PDB entry 7VWY | electron microscopy, 4.57 A resolution (low resolution: residue-level contacts below are approximate; hydrogen-bond / salt-bridge calls are withheld) | chains 2 and G of the 9 polymer chains in the assembly

# Chain 2
Molecule: micF promoter DNA scaffold reverse strand
Sequence (70 nucleotides; numbered 2 to 71; the number before each row is that of its first residue):
     2 TGCATCCGTGAGTCGAGGGTAATAAGTTGCGAGTGAAGGTTTTGTTTTGA
    52 CATTCAGTGCTGTCAAATAC
Unresolved in the structure: 66-71

# Chain G
Name: Right origin-binding protein
Source organism: Escherichia coli K-12
UniProt: P0ACI0 (ROB_ECOLI); residue numbers follow UniProt; this construct covers 1-289
Amino-acid sequence (289 residues; row label = number of the first residue in the row):
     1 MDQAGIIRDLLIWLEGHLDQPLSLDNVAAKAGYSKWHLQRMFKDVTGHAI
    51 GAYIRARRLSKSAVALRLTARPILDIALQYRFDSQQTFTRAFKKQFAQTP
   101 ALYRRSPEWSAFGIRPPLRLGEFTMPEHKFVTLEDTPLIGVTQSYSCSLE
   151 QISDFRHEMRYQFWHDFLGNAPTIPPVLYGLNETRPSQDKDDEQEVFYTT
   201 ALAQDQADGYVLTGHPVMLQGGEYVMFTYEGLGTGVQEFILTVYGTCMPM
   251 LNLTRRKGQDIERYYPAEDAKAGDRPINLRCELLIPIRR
Unresolved in the structure: 1-2, 270-273
UniProt features mapped onto this chain:
  - DNA-binding region (H-T-H motif): Asp25 to Thr46, Ile73 to Phe96
What the authors report for this chain:
  - binding site for micF promoter DNA scaffold forward strand: Tyr33, Ser34, Trp36, His37, Arg55, Asp83, Ser84, Thr87, Arg90, Lys94
  - binding site for micF promoter DNA scaffold reverse strand (chain 2): Asp25, Lys35, Gln39, Arg40, Lys43, Ala49, Gly51, Gln86, Thr89, Arg90, Lys93, Thr99, Lys190
  - mutagenesis - W164A, E262A: decreased signaling

# How chain 2 and chain G interact
Residue-residue contacts - 31 pairs, chain 2 then chain G:
  DT46(2) with Ile73(G); Lys190(G)
  DT47(2) with Ile73(G); Gln85(G); Thr99(G); Ala101(G); Asp192(G)
  DT48(2) with Gln86(G); Thr89(G); Lys93(G); Thr99(G)
  DC56(2) with Leu24(G); Lys35(G)
  DA57(2) with Asp25(G); Gln39(G); Gly51(G); Ala52(G)
  DG58(2) with Trp36(G); Gln39(G); Lys43(G); Ala49(G); Ile50(G); Gly51(G); Ala52(G)
  DT59(2) with Trp36(G); Gln39(G); Arg40(G); Lys43(G); Ala49(G)
  DG60(2) with Arg40(G)
  DC61(2) with Arg40(G)
Also at the interface, not in a pair above, chain 2 (10 interface residues in all): DT49
Also at the interface, not in a pair above, chain G (22 interface residues in all): Tyr53, Arg90

# In short
The interface between chain 2 and chain G involves 10 residues on one side and 22 on the other. The paper
reports a binding site for micF promoter DNA scaffold reverse strand (chain 2) at Asp25(G), Lys35(G) and
Gln39(G) among others; W164A and E262A of chain G reduce signaling.
Here chain 2 is micF promoter DNA scaffold reverse strand and chain G is Right origin-binding protein
(Escherichia coli K-12). Entry 7VWY (Cryo-EM structure of Rob-dependent transcription activation complex in a
unique conformation) was determined by electron microscopy (same publication as 7VWZ).
